PDB entry 9CQ5 | X-ray diffraction, 2.50 A resolution | chains G and I of the 16 polymer chains in the assembly

Chain G:
Name: Ribulose bisphosphate carboxylase large chain
From: Spinacia oleracea
Notes: EC 4.1.1.39
UniProt: P00875 (RBL_SPIOL); numbering as in UniProt (aligned over 1-475)
Sequence (475 residues; row label = number of the first residue in the row):
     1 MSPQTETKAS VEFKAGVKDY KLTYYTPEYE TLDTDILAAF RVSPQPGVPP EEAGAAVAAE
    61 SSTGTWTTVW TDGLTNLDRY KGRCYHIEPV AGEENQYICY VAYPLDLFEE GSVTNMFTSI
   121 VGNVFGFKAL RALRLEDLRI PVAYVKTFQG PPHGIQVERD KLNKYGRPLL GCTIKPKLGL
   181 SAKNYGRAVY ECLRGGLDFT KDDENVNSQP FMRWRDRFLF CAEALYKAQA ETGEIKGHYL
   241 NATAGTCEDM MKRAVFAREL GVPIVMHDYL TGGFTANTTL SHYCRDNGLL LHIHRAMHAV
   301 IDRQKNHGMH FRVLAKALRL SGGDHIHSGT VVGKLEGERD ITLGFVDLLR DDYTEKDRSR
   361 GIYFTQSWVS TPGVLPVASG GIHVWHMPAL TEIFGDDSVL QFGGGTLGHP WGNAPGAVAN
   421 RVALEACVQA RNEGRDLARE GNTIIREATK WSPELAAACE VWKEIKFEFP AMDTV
Disordered / not traced: 1-8
Modified residues: K201 (lysine nz-carboxylic acid; KCX)
Bound ions: Mn2+: K201, D203, E204 (together with 2-carboxyarabinitol-1,5-diphosphate)
Small-molecule neighbours:
  - 2-carboxyarabinitol-1,5-diphosphate (CAP), molecule 1: E60, T65, W66, N123
  - 2-carboxyarabinitol-1,5-diphosphate (CAP), molecule 2: T173, K175, K177, K201, D203, E204, H294, R295, H298, H327, G329, K334, L335, S379, G380, G381, Q401, F402, G403, G404
Curated features (UniProtKB/Swiss-Prot):
  - active site (Proton acceptor): K175, H294
  - binding site (substrate): T65, N123, T173, K177, E204, H294, R295, H327, K334, S379, G381, G403, G404
  - binding site (Mg(2+)): K201, D203, E204
  - site: K14 (Not N6-methylated), K334 (Transition state stabilizer)
  - modified residue: P3 (N-acetylproline), K201 (N6-carboxylysine)

Chain I:
Name: Ribulose bisphosphate carboxylase small subunit, chloroplastic 2
From: Spinacia oleracea
UniProt: Q43832 (RBS2_SPIOL); residues 1-123 here correspond to UniProt positions 58-180 (UniProt number = residue number + 57)
Sequence (123 residues; each row starts with the number of its first residue):
     1 MQVWPILNLK KYETLSYLPP LTTDQLARQV DYLLNNKWVP CLEFETDHGF VYREHHNSPG
    61 YYDGRYWTMW KLPMFGCTDP AQVLNELEEC KKEYPNAFIR IIGFDSNREV QCISFIAYKP
   121 AGY
Construct notes: conflict Q2 (Lys59 in Q43832), I6 (Thr63 in Q43832), L7 (Gln64 in Q43832), L9 (Met66 in Q43832), K11 (Arg68 in Q43832), E109 (Gln166 in Q43832), I113 (Val170 in Q43832)

How chain G and chain I interact:
Contacting residue pairs (41):
  G179(G) - E109(I)
  L180(G) - E109(I)
  S181(G) - E109(I)  hydrogen bond (backbone-side chain)
  A182(G) - Y66(I)
  K183(G) - Y66(I)  hydrogen bond (backbone-side chain)
  N184(G) - F104(I)
  N184(G) - E109(I)  hydrogen bond
  G186(G) - Y66(I)
  R187(G) - E43(I)  salt bridge
  R187(G) - Y66(I)
  R187(G) - M69(I)
  R187(G) - F104(I)
  R187(G) - Q111(I)  hydrogen bond
  Y190(G) - W67(I)
  Y190(G) - T68(I)  hydrogen bond
  E191(G) - T68(I)
  E191(G) - M69(I)  hydrogen bond (side chain-backbone)
  R194(G) - T68(I)
  R215(G) - P59(I)
  L219(G) - S58(I)
  L219(G) - P59(I)
  L219(G) - G60(I)
  L219(G) - Y61(I)  hydrophobic
  F220(G) - R65(I)
  F220(G) - Y66(I)
  A222(G) - Y61(I)  hydrophobic
  E223(G) - Y61(I)
  E223(G) - Y62(I)
  E223(G) - D63(I)
  E223(G) - G64(I)  hydrogen bond (side chain-backbone)
  E223(G) - R65(I)  salt bridge
  E223(G) - Y66(I)  hydrogen bond (side chain-backbone)
  Y226(G) - H55(I)
  Y226(G) - Y61(I)
  K227(G) - E45(I)  salt bridge
  K227(G) - Y66(I)
  E259(G) - H56(I)  salt bridge
  E259(G) - S58(I)
  L260(G) - H56(I)
  P410(G) - L72(I)
  G412(G) - L72(I)
Interface residues without a listed pair, chain G (24 interface residues in all): A224, W411
Interface residues without a listed pair, chain I (22 interface residues in all): K71, I102

Summary:
24 residues of chain G and 22 residues of chain I are in contact, with 8 hydrogen bonds and 4 salt bridges.
Among the polar pairs are R187(G)-E43(I), E223(G)-R65(I) and K227(G)-E45(I). Bound to chain G:
2-carboxyarabinitol-1,5-diphosphate.
Chain G is Ribulose bisphosphate carboxylase large chain and chain I is Ribulose bisphosphate carboxylase
small subunit, chloroplastic 2, both from Spinacia oleracea; the structure, Mn-bound RuBisCO from spinach with
CABP inhibitor, was determined by X-ray diffraction.
